2QKB - chains C and B of the 4 polymer chains in the assembly; structure by X-ray diffraction, 2.40 A resolution.

[Chain C]
Molecule: 20-nt RNA strand
Sequence (20 nucleotides; row label = number of the first residue in the row):
     1 GGAGUGCGAC ACCUGAUUCC

[Chain B]
Name: Ribonuclease H1
Source organism: Homo sapiens
Notes: EC 3.1.26.4; fragment: C-terminal domain (residues 134-286)
UniProtKB: O60930 (RNH1_HUMAN); numbering as in UniProt (aligned over 136-286)
Sequence (154 residues; row label = number of the first residue in the row):
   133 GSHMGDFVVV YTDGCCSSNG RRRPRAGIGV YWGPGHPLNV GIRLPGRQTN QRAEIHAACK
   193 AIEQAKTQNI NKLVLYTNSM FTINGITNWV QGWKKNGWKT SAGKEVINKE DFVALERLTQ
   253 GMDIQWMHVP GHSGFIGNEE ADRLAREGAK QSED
Disordered / not traced: 133, 152, 285-286
Sequence notes: expression tag (133-135); engineered mutation Asn210 (Asp in O60930)
Modified / non-standard residues: Mse136, Mse212, Mse254, Mse259 (selenomethionine; parent Met)
Swiss-Prot annotation at these positions:
  - binding site (Mg(2+)): Asp145, Glu186, Asp274
  - natural variant: Val142 (V142I: In PEOB2), Ala185 (A185V: In PEOB2)
Reported in the primary citation:
  - mutagenesis - D210N: abolished catalytic activity
  - specificity-determining residues: Trp221 (proposed by the authors, not directly observed)
  - catalytic residues: His264 (proposed by the authors, not directly observed)

[Interface between chain C and chain B]
Contacting residue pairs - 21 pairs, chain C then chain B:
  C10(C) - Lys236(B)  salt bridge to the phosphate
  U17(C) - Asn210(B)  hydrogen bond to the sugar
  U17(C) - Mse212(B)  hydrogen bond to the sugar
  U17(C) - His260(B)  hydrogen bond to the phosphate
  U18(C) - Asn182(B)  hydrogen bond to the base
  U18(C) - Glu186(B)  hydrogen bond to the sugar
  U18(C) - Asn210(B)  phosphate contact
  U18(C) - Pro262(B)  phosphate contact
  U18(C) - Gly263(B)  hydrogen bond to the phosphate
  C19(C) - Asp145(B)  phosphate contact
  C19(C) - Gly146(B)  phosphate contact
  C19(C) - Cys147(B)  phosphate contact
  C19(C) - Cys148(B)  hydrogen bond to the sugar
  C19(C) - Asn151(B)  hydrogen bond to the base
  C19(C) - Asn182(B)  hydrogen bond to the sugar
  C19(C) - Glu186(B)  sugar contact
  C19(C) - Asn210(B)  phosphate contact
  C20(C) - Cys147(B)  phosphate contact
  C20(C) - Cys148(B)  hydrogen bond to the phosphate
  C20(C) - Ser149(B)  phosphate contact
  C20(C) - Arg278(B)  salt bridge to the phosphate
Also at the interface, not in a pair above, chain C (6 interface residues in all): A16
Also at the interface, not in a pair above, chain B (18 interface residues in all): Ser150, Ser211, Val261

[In short]
Chain C and chain B form an interface of 6 and 18 residues respectively; the contacts include 10 hydrogen
bonds and 2 salt bridges. Polar contacts include U18(C)-Asn182(B), C19(C)-Asn151(B) and U17(C)-Asn210(B).
UniProt lists 3 Mg2+-binding residues on chain B. From the paper: the catalytic residue His264(B); D210N of
chain B abolishes catalytic activity.
Chain C is a 20-nt RNA strand and chain B is Ribonuclease H1 (Homo sapiens); the structure, Human RNase H
catalytic domain mutant D210N in complex with 20-mer RNA/DNA hybrid, was determined by X-ray diffraction
together with 2QK9 and 2QKK from the same study.
